PDB entry 8BOT | electron microscopy, 7.76 A resolution (low resolution: residue-level contacts below are approximate; hydrogen-bond / salt-bridge calls are withheld) | chains G and I of the 25 polymer chains in the assembly

[Chain G]
Name: X-ray repair cross-complementing protein 6
From: Homo sapiens
Notes: EC 3.6.4.-, 4.2.99.-
Reference sequence: P12956 (XRCC6_HUMAN); residues 1-609 here = UniProt positions 1-609
Sequence (609 residues; each row starts with the number of its first residue):
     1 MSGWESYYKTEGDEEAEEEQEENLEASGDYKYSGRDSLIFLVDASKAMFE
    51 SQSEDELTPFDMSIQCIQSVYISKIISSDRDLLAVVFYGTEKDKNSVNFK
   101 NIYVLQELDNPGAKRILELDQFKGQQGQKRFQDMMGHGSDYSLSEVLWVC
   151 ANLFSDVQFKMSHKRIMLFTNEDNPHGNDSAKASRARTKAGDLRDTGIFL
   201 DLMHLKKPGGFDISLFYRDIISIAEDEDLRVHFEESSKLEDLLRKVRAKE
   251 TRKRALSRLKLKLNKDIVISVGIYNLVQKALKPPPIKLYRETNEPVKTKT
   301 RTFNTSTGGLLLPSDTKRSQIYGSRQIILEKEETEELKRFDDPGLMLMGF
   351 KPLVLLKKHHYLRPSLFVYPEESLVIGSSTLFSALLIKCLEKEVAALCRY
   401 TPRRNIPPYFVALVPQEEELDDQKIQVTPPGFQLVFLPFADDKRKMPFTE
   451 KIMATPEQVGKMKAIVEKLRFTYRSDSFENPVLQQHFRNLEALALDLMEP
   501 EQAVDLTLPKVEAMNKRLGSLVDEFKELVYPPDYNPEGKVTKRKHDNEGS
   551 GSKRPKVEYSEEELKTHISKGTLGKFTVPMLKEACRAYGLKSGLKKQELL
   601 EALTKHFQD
Unresolved in the structure: 1-31, 223-236, 535-609

[Chain I]
Molecule: 28-nt DNA strand
Sequence (28 nucleotides; each row starts with the number of its first residue):
    18 GCTAATAAACTAAAAACTATTATTATGG

[Chain G / chain I interface]
Contacting residue pairs (14; chain G residue first):
  Arg254(G) with DC34(I); DT35(I)
  Ala255(G) with DC34(I)
  Leu256(G) with DA33(I)
  Ser257(G) with DA32(I); DA33(I)
  Lys282(G) with DA26(I); DC27(I); DT28(I)
  Lys287(G) with DT28(I)
  Arg403(G) with DA31(I); DA32(I)
  Arg444(G) with DT23(I); DA24(I)
Other interface residues (no listed pair), chain G (10 interface residues in all): Lys160, Arg258
Other interface residues (no listed pair), chain I (11 interface residues in all): DA22

[Summary]
10 residues of chain G face 11 of chain I across their interface.
Here chain G is X-ray repair cross-complementing protein 6 (Homo sapiens) and chain I is a 28-nt DNA strand.
Entry 8BOT (Cryo-EM structure of NHEJ supercomplex(trimer)) was determined by electron microscopy.
